Entry 8T1I (electron microscopy, 4.68 A resolution (low resolution: residue-level contacts below are approximate; hydrogen-bond / salt-bridge calls are withheld)); this record covers chains H and L of the 27 polymer chains in the assembly.

[Chain H]
Molecule: Mediator of RNA polymerase II transcription subunit 11
From: Mus musculus
Reference sequence: Q9D8C6 (MED11_MOUSE); numbering as in UniProt (aligned over 1-117)
Chain sequence (117 residues; each row starts with the number of its first residue):
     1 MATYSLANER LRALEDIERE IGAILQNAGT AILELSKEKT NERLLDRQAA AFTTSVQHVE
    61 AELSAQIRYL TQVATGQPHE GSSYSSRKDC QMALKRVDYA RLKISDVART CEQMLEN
Not modelled in the structure: 1-7, 40-42, 116-117
UniProt features mapped onto this chain:
  - modified residue: A2 (N-acetylalanine)

[Chain L]
Molecule: Mediator of RNA polymerase II transcription subunit 17
From: Mus musculus
Reference sequence: Q8VCD5 (MED17_MOUSE); residue numbers follow UniProt; this construct covers 1-649
Chain sequence (649 residues; numbered 1 to 649; the number before each row is that of its first residue):
     1 MSGVRAVRIS IESACEKQVQ EVGLDGTETY LQPLSMSQNL ARLAQRIDFS QGSGSEEEEA
    61 AGPDGDAPDW GGAGADQDDE EGLVKFQPSL WPWDSVRNNL RSALTEMCVL YDVLSIVRDK
   121 KFMTLDPVSQ DALPPKQSPQ TLQLISKKKS LAGAAQILLK GAERLTKSVA ENQENKLQRD
   181 FNSELLRLRQ HWKLRKVGDK ILGDLSYRSA GSLFPHHGTF EVIKNTDIDL DKKIPEDYCP
   241 LDVQIPSDLE GSAYIKVSIQ KQAPDIGDLG TVNLFKRPLP KSKPGSPHWQ TKLEAAQNVL
   301 LCKEIFAQLS REAVQIKSQI PHIVVKNQII SQPFPSLQLS ISLCHSSDDK KSQKCAAEKP
   361 GQEDHLYVLE HNLHLLIREF HKQTLSSIVM PHPASAPFGH KRMRLSGPQA FDKNEINSIQ
   421 STEGLLEKII KQAKHIFLRS RTAATIDSLA SRIEDPQIQA HWSNINDVYE SSVKVLITSQ
   481 GYEQICKSIQ LQLNIGVEQV RVVHRDGRVI MLSHQEQELQ DFLLSQMSQH QVHAVQQLAK
   541 VMGWQVLSFS NHVGLGPIES IGNASAITVA SPSGDYAISV RNGPESGSKI MVQFPRNQCK
   601 DLPKSDVLQD SKWSHLRGPF KEVQWNKMEG RNFVYKMELL MSALSPCLL
Not modelled in the structure: 53-93, 119, 126-137, 227-228, 238-247, 275-285, 348-363, 385-388, 540-543, 646-649

[Chain H / chain L interface]
Residue-residue contacts - 21 pairs, chain H then chain L:
  L33(H) - L159(L)
  E34(H) - L159(L)
  K37(H) - A152(L)
  K37(H) - A155(L)
  K37(H) - Q156(L)
  E38(H) - A152(L)
  Q77(H) - K196(L)
  P78(H) - L194(L)
  G81(H) - S209(L)
  S82(H) - K193(L)
  Y84(H) - H191(L)
  Y84(H) - W192(L)
  K88(H) - L373(L)
  K88(H) - H374(L)
  K88(H) - I377(L)
  Q91(H) - E294(L)
  M92(H) - E370(L)
  R96(H) - E370(L)
  Y99(H) - D364(L)
  Y99(H) - H365(L)
  Y99(H) - L366(L)
Interface residues without a listed pair, chain H (19 interface residues in all): E15, T30, H79, E80, K95
Interface residues without a listed pair, chain L (20 interface residues in all): E163, L186

[Overview]
The interface between chain H and chain L involves 19 residues on one side and 20 on the other.
Here chain H is Mediator of RNA polymerase II transcription subunit 11 and chain L is Mediator of RNA
polymerase II transcription subunit 17, both from Mus musculus. Entry 8T1I (Atomic model of the mammalian
Mediator complex with MED26 subunit) was determined by electron microscopy (same publication as 8T1L and
8T9D).
